Entry 6CNB (electron microscopy, 4.10 A resolution (low resolution: residue-level contacts below are approximate; hydrogen-bond / salt-bridge calls are withheld)); this record covers chains S and Y of the 21 polymer chains in the assembly.

Chain S:
Molecule: Transcription factor TFIIIB component B''
Organism: Saccharomyces cerevisiae (strain ATCC 204508 / S288c)
UniProt: P46678 (TFC5_YEAST); the construct has insertions or renumbered stretches relative to UniProt, so the offset changes along the chain: -39 to 276 = UniProt 1-316; 360-594 = UniProt 360-594
Amino-acid sequence (594 residues; row label = number of the first residue in the row; note: 40 numbers in that range are skipped by the numbering (no residue carries them; nothing is unmodelled there); numbers below 1 keep their minus sign (Met-39 is residue -39); X marks 43 residues of unknown identity (built as UNK)):
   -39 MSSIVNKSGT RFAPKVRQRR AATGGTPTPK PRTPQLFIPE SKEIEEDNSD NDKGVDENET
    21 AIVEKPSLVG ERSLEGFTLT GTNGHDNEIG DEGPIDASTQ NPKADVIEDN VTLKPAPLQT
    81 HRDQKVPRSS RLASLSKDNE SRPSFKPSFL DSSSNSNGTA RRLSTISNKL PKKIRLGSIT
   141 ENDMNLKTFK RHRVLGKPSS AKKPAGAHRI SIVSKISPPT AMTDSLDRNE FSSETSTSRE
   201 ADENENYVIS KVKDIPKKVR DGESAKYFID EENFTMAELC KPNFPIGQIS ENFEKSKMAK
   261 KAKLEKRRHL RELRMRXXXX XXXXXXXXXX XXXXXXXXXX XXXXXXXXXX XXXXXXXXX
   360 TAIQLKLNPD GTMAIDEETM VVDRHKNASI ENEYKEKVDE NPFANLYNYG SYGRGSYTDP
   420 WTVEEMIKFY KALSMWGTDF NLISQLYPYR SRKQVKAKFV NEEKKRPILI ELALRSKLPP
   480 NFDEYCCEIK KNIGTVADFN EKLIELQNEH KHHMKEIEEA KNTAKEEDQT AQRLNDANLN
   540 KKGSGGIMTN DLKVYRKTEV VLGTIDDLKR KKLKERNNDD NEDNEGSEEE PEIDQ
Unresolved in the structure: -39 to 276, 534-594
Curated features (UniProtKB/Swiss-Prot):
  - modified residue (Phosphoserine): Ser9, Ser138

Chain Y:
Molecule: 71-nt DNA strand
Sequence (71 nucleotides; row label = number of the first residue in the row; numbers below 1 keep their minus sign (DC-1 is residue -1)):
    -1 CAACTTGGCC ATGGAGTCAT TTTATCTTGT GTCACTTTTA CAGAAAAAGT ATTACTAATA
    59 TATGTTGAAA A
Unresolved in the structure: -1 to 0, 30-37

Interface between chain S and chain Y:
Pairs across the interface (8; chain S residue first):
  Asn407(S) - DT61(Y)
  Tyr408(S) - DT61(Y)
  Gly409(S) - DT61(Y)
  Tyr416(S) - DT63(Y)
  Tyr416(S) - DT64(Y)
  Arg451(S) - DA52(Y)
  Lys455(S) - DC53(Y)
  Lys455(S) - DT54(Y)
Other interface residues (no listed pair), chain Y (8 interface residues in all): DA60, DG62

In short:
6 residues of chain S and 8 residues of chain Y are in contact.
Here chain S is Transcription factor TFIIIB component B'' (Saccharomyces cerevisiae (strain ATCC 204508 /
S288c)) and chain Y is a 71-nt DNA strand. Entry 6CNB (Yeast RNA polymerase III initial transcribing complex)
was determined by electron microscopy together with 6CNC, 6CND and 6CNF from the same study.
